7WCW - chain A; structure by X-ray diffraction, 2.32 A resolution.

[Chain A]
Protein: Fibroblast growth factor receptor 4
From: Homo sapiens
Notes: EC 2.7.10.1
UniProtKB: P22455 (FGFR4_HUMAN); numbering as in UniProt (aligned over 445-753)
Chain sequence (309 residues; row label = number of the first residue in the row):
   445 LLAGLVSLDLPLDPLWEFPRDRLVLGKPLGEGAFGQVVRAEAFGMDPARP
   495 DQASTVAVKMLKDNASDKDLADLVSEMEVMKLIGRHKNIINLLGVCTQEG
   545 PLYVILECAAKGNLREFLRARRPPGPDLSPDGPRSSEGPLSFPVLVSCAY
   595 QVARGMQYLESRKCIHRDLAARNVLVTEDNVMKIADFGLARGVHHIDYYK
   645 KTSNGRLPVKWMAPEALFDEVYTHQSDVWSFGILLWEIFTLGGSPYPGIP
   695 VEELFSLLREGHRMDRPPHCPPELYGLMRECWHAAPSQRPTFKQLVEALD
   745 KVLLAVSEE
Unresolved in the structure: 445-452, 753
Construct notes: engineered mutation Ala477 (Cys in P22455), Glu664 (Arg in P22455); variant Leu550 (Val in P22455)
Residues lining bound ligands: 90F (N-[2-[[5-[(1R)-1-[3,5-bis(chloranyl)pyridin-4-yl]ethoxy]-1H-indazol-3-yl]amino]-3-fluoranyl-5-(4-morpholin-4-ylpiperidin-1-yl)phenyl]propanamide): Leu473, Gly474, Glu475, Val481, Arg483, Thr499, Val500, Ala501, Ile534, Leu550, Glu551, Cys552, Ala553, Ala554, Gly556, Asn557, Arg616, Leu619, Ala629, Asp630
UniProt features mapped onto this chain:
  - active site: Asp612 (Proton acceptor)
  - binding site (ATP): Leu473 to Gly476, Phe478 to Val481, Lys503
  - modified residue: Ser573 (Phosphoserine), Tyr642 (Phosphotyrosine), Tyr643 (Phosphotyrosine)
  - natural variant: Pro712 (P712T: In a lung adenocarcinoma sample)
  - mutagenesis: Lys503 (K503R: Loss of kinase activity)

[Summary]
Bound to chain A: compound 90F. From UniProt: active-site residue Asp612, 9 ATP-binding residues and one
mutagenesis site.
Chain A is Fibroblast growth factor receptor 4 (Homo sapiens); the structure, Crystal structure of
FGFR4(V550L) kinase domain with 7v, was determined by X-ray diffraction together with 7WCT and 7WCX from the
same study.
